9KNU - chains A and P of the 24 polymer chains in the assembly; structure by electron microscopy, 3.60 A resolution.

== Chain A ==
Protein: Portal protein
From: Escherichia phage Mu
UniProtKB: Q9T1W5 (PORTL_BPMU); numbering as in UniProt (aligned over 1-512)
Chain sequence (512 residues; numbered 1 to 512; the number before each row is that of its first residue):
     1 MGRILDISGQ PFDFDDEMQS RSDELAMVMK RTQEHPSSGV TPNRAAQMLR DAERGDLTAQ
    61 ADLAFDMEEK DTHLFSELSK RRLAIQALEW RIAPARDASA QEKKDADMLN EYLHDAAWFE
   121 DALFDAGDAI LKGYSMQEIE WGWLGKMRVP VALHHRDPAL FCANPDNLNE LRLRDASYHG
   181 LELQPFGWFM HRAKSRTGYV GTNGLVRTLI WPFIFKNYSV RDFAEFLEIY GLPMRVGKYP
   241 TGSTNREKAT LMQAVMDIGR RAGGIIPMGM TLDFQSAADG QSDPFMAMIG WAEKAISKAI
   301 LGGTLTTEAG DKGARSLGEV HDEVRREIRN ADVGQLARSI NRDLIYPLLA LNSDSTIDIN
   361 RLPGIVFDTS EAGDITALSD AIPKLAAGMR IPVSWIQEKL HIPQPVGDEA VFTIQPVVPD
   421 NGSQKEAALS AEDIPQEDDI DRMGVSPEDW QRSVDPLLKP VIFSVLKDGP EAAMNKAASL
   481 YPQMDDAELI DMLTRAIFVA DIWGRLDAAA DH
Disordered / not traced: 1, 305-321, 402-512

== Chain P ==
Protein: Gene product J
From: Escherichia phage Mu
UniProtKB: Q9T1V9 (GPJ_BPMU); residue numbers follow UniProt; this construct covers 1-141
Chain sequence (141 residues; each row starts with the number of its first residue):
     1 MNYATVNDLC ARYTRTRLDI LTRPKTADGQ PDDAVAEQAL ADASAFIDGY LAARFVLPLT
    61 VVPSLLKRQC CVVAWFYLNE SQPTEQITAT YRDTVRWLEQ VRDGKTDPGV ESRTAASPEG
   121 EDLVQVQSDP PVFSRKQKGF I
Disordered / not traced: 1

== How chain A and chain P interact ==
Residue-residue contacts (12):
  T41(A) - Q137(P)
  P42(A) - V132(P)
  P42(A) - F133(P)  hydrophobic
  N43(A) - K136(P)
  N43(A) - Q137(P)
  N43(A) - K138(P)
  W211(A) - F140(P)  hydrophobic
  I214(A) - F133(P)  hydrophobic
  F215(A) - F133(P)  hydrophobic
  F215(A) - F140(P)  hydrophobic
  Y218(A) - V132(P)
  Y218(A) - F133(P)  hydrophobic
Other interface residues (no listed pair), chain A (8 interface residues in all): A46
Other interface residues (no listed pair), chain P (7 interface residues in all): G139

== In short ==
The interface between chain A and chain P involves 8 residues on one side and 7 on the other.
Chain A is Portal protein and chain P is Gene product J, both from Escherichia phage Mu; the structure, Neck
structure of bacteriophage Mu in contracted state, was determined by electron microscopy together with 9LJ8,
9JOD, 9KHX, 9KHY and 9KI1 from the same study.
